8GJ2 - chains A and H of the 10 polymer chains in the assembly; structure by electron microscopy, 2.60 A resolution.

== Chain A ==
Molecule: DNA polymerase III subunit delta
Organism: Escherichia coli K-12
Notes: EC 2.7.7.7
UniProt: P28630 (HOLA_ECOLI); numbering as in UniProt (aligned over 1-343)
Sequence (343 residues; row label = number of the first residue in the row):
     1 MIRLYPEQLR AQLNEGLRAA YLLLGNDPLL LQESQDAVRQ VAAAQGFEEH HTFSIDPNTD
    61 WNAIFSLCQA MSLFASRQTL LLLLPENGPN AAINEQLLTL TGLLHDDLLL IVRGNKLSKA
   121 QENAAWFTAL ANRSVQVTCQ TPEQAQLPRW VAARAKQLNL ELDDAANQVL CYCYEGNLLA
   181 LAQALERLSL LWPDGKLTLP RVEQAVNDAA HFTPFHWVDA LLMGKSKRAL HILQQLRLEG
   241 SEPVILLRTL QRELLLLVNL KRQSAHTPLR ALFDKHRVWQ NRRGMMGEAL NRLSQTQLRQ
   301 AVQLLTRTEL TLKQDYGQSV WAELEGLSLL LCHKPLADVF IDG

== Chain H ==
Molecule: Beta sliding clamp
Organism: Escherichia coli K-12
UniProt: P0A988 (DPO3B_ECOLI); residue numbers follow UniProt; this construct covers 1-366
Sequence (366 residues; row label = number of the first residue in the row):
     1 MKFTVEREHL LKPLQQVSGP LGGRPTLPIL GNLLLQVADG TLSLTGTDLE MEMVARVALV
    61 QPHEPGATTV PARKFFDICR GLPEGAEIAV QLEGERMLVR SGRSRFSLST LPAADFPNLD
   121 DWQSEVEFTL PQATMKRLIE ATQFSMAHQD VRYYLNGMLF ETEGEELRTV ATDGHRLAVC
   181 SMPIGQSLPS HSVIVPRKGV IELMRMLDGG DNPLRVQIGS NNIRAHVGDF IFTSKLVDGR
   241 FPDYRRVLPK NPDKHLEAGC DLLKQAFARA AILSNEKFRG VRLYVSENQL KITANNPEQE
   301 EAEEILDVTY SGAEMEIGFN VSYVLDVLNA LKCENVRMML TDSVSSVQIE DAASQSAAYV
   361 VMPMRL
Curated features (UniProtKB/Swiss-Prot):
  - binding site (DNA): Arg24, Arg73, Gln149, Tyr153, Tyr154
  - mutagenesis: Arg24 (R24A: Mild defect in DNA replication, impaired loading of clamp on DNA, polymerase speed is wild-type. More severe replication defect and very poor clamp loading; when associated with A-149), Gly66 (G66E: In dnaN159; a temperature- and UV-sensitive mutation, displays altered DNA polymerase usage, chronically induced SOS response; when associated with A-174), Ala133 (A133T: Reduction of synthesis of beta*, probably due to mutation of its promoter), Met135 (M135L: 3-fold reduction of synthesis of beta*, probably due to loss of its start codon), Met146 (M146L: No effect on synthesis of beta*), Gln149 (Q149A: Mild defect in DNA replication, impaired loading of clamp on DNA, polymerase speed is wild-type. More severe replication defect and very poor clamp loading; when associated with A-24), Tyr153 to Tyr154 (Very poor loading of clamp on DNA, polymerase speed is wild-type), Gly174 (G174A: In dnaN159; a temperature- and UV-sensitive mutation, displays altered DNA polymerase usage, chronically induced SOS response; when associated with A-66), Gln265 to Leu366 (In dnaN806; temperature sensitive), Ile272 to Leu273 (Monomeric in solution, binds very tightly to subunit delta (holA). The monomer binds tightly to linear and circular DNA. Cannot bind both Pol III and IV simultaneously)

== Interface between chain A and chain H ==
Residue-residue contacts (20; chain A residue first):
  Glu49(A) with Arg152(H)
  Asn62(A) with Lys277(H)
  Phe65(A) with Phe278(H), hydrophobic
  Cys68(A) with Arg365(H)
  Gln69(A) with Phe278(H); Arg365(H), hydrogen bond (backbone-side chain)
  Ala70(A) with His175(H); Arg365(H), hydrogen bond (backbone-side chain)
  Met71(A) with His175(H), hydrogen bond (backbone-side chain); Met362(H), hydrophobic; Pro363(H); Arg365(H)
  Ser72(A) with Gly174(H)
  Leu73(A) with Gly174(H), hydrogen bond (backbone-backbone); Arg176(H); Ser346(H); Met362(H), hydrophobic
  Phe74(A) with Pro242(H), hydrophobic; Val247(H), hydrophobic
  His105(A) with Arg365(H), hydrogen bond
Interface residues without a listed pair, chain A (13 interface residues in all): Ser66, Asp107
Interface residues without a listed pair, chain H (16 interface residues in all): Thr172, Leu177, Val360, Met364

== Summary ==
13 residues of chain A and 16 residues of chain H are in contact, with 5 hydrogen bonds. Polar contacts
include Gln69(A)-Arg365(H), Ala70(A)-Arg365(H) and Met71(A)-His175(H). Curated annotation (UniProt) lists 5
DNA-binding residues and 13 mutagenesis sites on chain H.
Chain A is DNA polymerase III subunit delta and chain H is Beta sliding clamp, both from Escherichia coli
K-12; the structure, E. coli clamp loader with closed clamp on primed template DNA, was determined by electron
microscopy, deposited together with 8GIY, 8GIZ, 8GJ0, 8GJ1 and 8GJ3.
